PDB entry 4MZP | X-ray diffraction, 2.70 A resolution | chains A and B

Chain A (and B):
Name: MazF mRNA interferase
From: Staphylococcus aureus subsp. aureus
Notes: EC 3.1.-.-; chain B of this document is another copy of the same molecule, construct and numbering; everything in this record applies to it too
Reference sequence: Q7A4G9 (MAZF_STAAN); residues 2-120 here = UniProt positions 2-120
Amino-acid sequence (133 residues; row label = number of the first residue in the row; numbers below 1 keep their minus sign (Met-12 is residue -12)):
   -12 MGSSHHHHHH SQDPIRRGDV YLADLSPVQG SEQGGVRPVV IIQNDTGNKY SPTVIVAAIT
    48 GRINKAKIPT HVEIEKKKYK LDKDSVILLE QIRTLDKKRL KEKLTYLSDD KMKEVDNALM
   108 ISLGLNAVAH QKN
Not modelled in the structure: -12 to 0, 115-120 (chain B: -12 to -2, 114-120)
Construct notes: expression tag (-12 to 1)
Reported in the primary citation:
  - catalytic residues: Arg24, Thr47 (by similarity / conservation)

Interface between chain A and chain B:
Contacting residue pairs - 55 pairs, chain A then chain B:
  Arg4(A) - Leu110(B)  hydrogen bond (side chain-backbone)
  Arg4(A) - Gly111(B)
  Arg4(A) - Leu112(B)
  Pro14(A) - Pro14(B)  hydrophobic
  Gln16(A) - Asp83(B)
  Gln16(A) - Arg86(B)
  Gly17(A) - Asp83(B)
  Ser18(A) - Pro39(B)
  Ser18(A) - Asp83(B)  hydrogen bond (backbone-side chain)
  Glu19(A) - Thr81(B)
  Glu19(A) - Leu82(B)
  Glu19(A) - Asp83(B)  hydrogen bond (side chain-backbone)
  Glu19(A) - Arg86(B)  salt bridge
  Ile29(A) - Leu110(B)
  Gln30(A) - Ser109(B)
  Asn31(A) - Ile108(B)  hydrogen bond (side chain-backbone)
  Asn31(A) - Ser109(B)  hydrogen bond (backbone-backbone)
  Asn31(A) - Gly111(B)
  Pro39(A) - Ser18(B)
  Ile42(A) - Glu77(B)
  Ile42(A) - Ile79(B)  hydrophobic
  Ile42(A) - Ser109(B)
  Ile42(A) - Leu110(B)  hydrophobic
  Glu77(A) - Ile42(B)
  Glu77(A) - Thr81(B)  hydrogen bond (backbone-side chain)
  Gln78(A) - Thr81(B)
  Ile79(A) - Ile42(B)  hydrophobic
  Ile79(A) - Arg80(B)
  Ile79(A) - Thr81(B)  hydrogen bond (backbone-backbone)
  Arg80(A) - Ile79(B)
  Arg80(A) - Arg80(B)
  Thr81(A) - Glu19(B)
  Thr81(A) - Glu77(B)  hydrogen bond (side chain-backbone)
  Thr81(A) - Gln78(B)
  Thr81(A) - Ile79(B)  hydrogen bond (backbone-backbone)
  Leu82(A) - Glu19(B)
  Asp83(A) - Gln16(B)
  Asp83(A) - Gly17(B)
  Asp83(A) - Ser18(B)  hydrogen bond (side chain-backbone)
  Asp83(A) - Glu19(B)  hydrogen bond (backbone-side chain)
  Arg86(A) - Gln16(B)
  Arg86(A) - Glu19(B)  salt bridge
  Asp103(A) - Leu112(B)
  Ile108(A) - Asn31(B)  hydrogen bond (backbone-side chain)
  Ser109(A) - Gln30(B)
  Ser109(A) - Asn31(B)  hydrogen bond (backbone-backbone)
  Ser109(A) - Ile42(B)
  Leu110(A) - Arg4(B)  hydrogen bond (backbone-side chain)
  Leu110(A) - Ile29(B)
  Leu110(A) - Ile42(B)  hydrophobic
  Leu110(A) - Leu110(B)  hydrophobic
  Gly111(A) - Arg4(B)
  Gly111(A) - Asn31(B)
  Leu112(A) - Arg4(B)
  Leu112(A) - Asp103(B)
Interface residues without a listed pair, chain A (31 interface residues in all): Ser13, Val15, Thr40, Leu76, Leu106, Met107
Interface residues without a listed pair, chain B (31 interface residues in all): Ser13, Val15, Thr40, Leu76, Leu106, Met107

Overview:
Chain A and chain B each contribute 31 residues to their interface, with 14 hydrogen bonds and 2 salt bridges.
Polar pairs include Glu19(A)-Arg86(B), Arg4(A)-Leu110(B) and Ser18(A)-Asp83(B). The paper reports catalytic
residues Arg24(A) and Thr47(A).
Both chains are MazF mRNA interferase (Staphylococcus aureus subsp. aureus). Entry 4MZP (MazF from S. aureus
crystal form III, C2221, 2.7 A) was determined by X-ray diffraction, deposited together with 4MZM and 4MZT.
